PDB entry 7LIA | electron microscopy, 3.30 A resolution | chains A and B of the 3 polymer chains in the assembly

[Chain A]
Protein: Sodium-dependent serotonin transporter
Organism: Homo sapiens
Reference sequence: P31645 (SC6A4_HUMAN); residues 79-617 here = UniProt positions 79-617
Chain sequence (539 residues; row label = number of the first residue in the row):
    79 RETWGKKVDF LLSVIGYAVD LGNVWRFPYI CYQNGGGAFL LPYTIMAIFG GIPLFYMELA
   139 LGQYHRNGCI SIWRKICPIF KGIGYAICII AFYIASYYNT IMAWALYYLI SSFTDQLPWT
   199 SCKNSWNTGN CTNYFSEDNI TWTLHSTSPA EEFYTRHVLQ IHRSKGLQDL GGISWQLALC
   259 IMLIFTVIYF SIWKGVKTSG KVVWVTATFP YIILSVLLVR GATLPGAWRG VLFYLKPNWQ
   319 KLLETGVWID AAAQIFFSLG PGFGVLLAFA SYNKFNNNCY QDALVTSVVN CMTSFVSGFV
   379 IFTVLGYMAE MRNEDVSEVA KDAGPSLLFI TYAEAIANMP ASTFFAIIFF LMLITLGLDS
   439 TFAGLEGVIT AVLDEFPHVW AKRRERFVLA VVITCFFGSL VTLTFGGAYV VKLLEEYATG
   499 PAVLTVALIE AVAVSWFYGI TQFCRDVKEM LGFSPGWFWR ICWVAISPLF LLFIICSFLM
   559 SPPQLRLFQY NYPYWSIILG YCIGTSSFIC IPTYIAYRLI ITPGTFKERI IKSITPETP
Cystine bridges: Cys200-Cys209
Covalently attached groups: N-acetylglucosamine (NAG) linked to Asn208
Metal / ion sites: Na+ site 1: Gly94, Val97, Asp437; Na+ site 2: Ala96, Asp98, Ser336
Small-molecule neighbours:
  - serotonin (SRO), molecule 1: Tyr95, Asp98, Ala169, Ile172, Ala173, Tyr176, Asn177, Phe335, Phe341, Ser438, Thr439, Gly442, Leu443
  - serotonin (SRO), molecule 2: Glu494, Tyr495, Gly498, Pro499, Phe556, Ser559, Pro560, Pro561, Gly578, Tyr579
Reported in the primary citation:
  - binding site for serotonin: Tyr95, Asp98, Ala169, Ile172, Ala173, Tyr176, Phe341, Ser438, Thr439, Glu494, Tyr495, Pro499, Phe556, Pro560, Pro561, Tyr579
  - conformationally variable residues (side-chain flip): Phe556

[Chain B]
Protein: variable domain of 15B8 antibody Fab heavy chain
Organism: Mus musculus
Notes: antibody fragment or engineered binder
Chain sequence (118 residues; row label = number of the first residue in the row):
    20 QVQLQQSGPE LVKLGASVRI SCKASGYRFS YSWMNWVKQR PGKGLEWIGR IYPGDGDTKY
    80 SGKFKGKATL TADKSSSTVY MQLSSLTSED SAVYFCARSA YGSEGFAMDY WGQGTSVT
Cystine bridges: Cys41-Cys115

[Interface between chain A and chain B]
Pairs across the interface (17):
  Ser199(A) with Asp74(B)
  Cys200(A) with Tyr71(B), hydrogen bond (backbone-side chain)
  Lys201(A) with Trp52(B), hydrogen bond (backbone-side chain); Tyr71(B); Asp74(B); Asp76(B), salt bridge
  Asn202(A) with Phe125(B)
  Ser203(A) with Phe125(B)
  Thr206(A) with Tyr120(B); Gly121(B); Ser122(B), hydrogen bond
  Gly207(A) with Arg47(B)
  Cys209(A) with Arg47(B); Tyr50(B)
  Thr210(A) with Arg47(B)
  Tyr212(A) with Tyr50(B)
  Arg234(A) with Ser122(B)
Also at the interface, not in a pair above, chain A (13 interface residues in all): Gln194, Glu215

[Summary]
Chain A and chain B form an interface of 13 and 10 residues respectively, with 3 hydrogen bonds and 1 salt
bridge. Polar contacts include Lys201(A)-Asp76(B), Cys200(A)-Tyr71(B) and Lys201(A)-Trp52(B). Bound to chain
A: serotonin. The paper reports a binding site for serotonin at Tyr95(A), Asp98(A) and Ala169(A) among others;
conformational variability at Phe556(A).
Chain A is Sodium-dependent serotonin transporter (Homo sapiens) and chain B is variable domain of 15B8
antibody Fab heavy chain (Mus musculus); the structure, 5-HT bound serotonin transporter reconstituted in
lipid nanodisc in presence of NaCl in outward facing conformation, was determined by electron microscopy,
deposited together with 7LI6, 7LI7, 7LI8, 7LI9 and 7MGW.
